Entry 7JG6 (electron microscopy, 3.70 A resolution); this record covers chains A and F of the 20 polymer chains in the assembly.

Chain A:
Molecule: ATP synthase subunit alpha
From: Mycolicibacterium smegmatis
Notes: EC 7.1.2.2
UniProtKB: A0A0D6IV93 (A0A0D6IV93_MYCSM); residues 1-548 here = UniProt positions 1-548
Amino-acid sequence (548 residues; each row starts with the number of its first residue):
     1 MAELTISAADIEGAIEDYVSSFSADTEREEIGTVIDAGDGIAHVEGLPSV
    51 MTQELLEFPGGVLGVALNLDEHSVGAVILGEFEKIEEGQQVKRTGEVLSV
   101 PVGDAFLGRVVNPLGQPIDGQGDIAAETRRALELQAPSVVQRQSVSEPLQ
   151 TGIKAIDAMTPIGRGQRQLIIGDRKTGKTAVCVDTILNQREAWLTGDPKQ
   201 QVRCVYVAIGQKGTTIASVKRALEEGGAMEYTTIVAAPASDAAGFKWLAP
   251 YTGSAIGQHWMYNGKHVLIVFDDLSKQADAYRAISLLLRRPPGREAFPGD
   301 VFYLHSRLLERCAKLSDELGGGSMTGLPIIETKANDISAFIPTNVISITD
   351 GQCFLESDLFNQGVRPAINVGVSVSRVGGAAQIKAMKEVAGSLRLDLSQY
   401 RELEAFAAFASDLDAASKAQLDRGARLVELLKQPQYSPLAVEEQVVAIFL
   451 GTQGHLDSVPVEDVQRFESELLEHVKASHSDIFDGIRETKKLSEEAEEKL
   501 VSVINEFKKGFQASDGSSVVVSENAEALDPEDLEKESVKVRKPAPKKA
Disordered / not traced: 1-4, 521-548

Chain F:
Molecule: ATP synthase subunit beta
From: Mycolicibacterium smegmatis
Notes: EC 7.1.2.2
UniProtKB: A0A0D6IU77 (A0A0D6IU77_MYCSM); residues 1-475 here = UniProt positions 1-475
Amino-acid sequence (475 residues; each row starts with the number of its first residue):
     1 MTATAEKTAGRVVRITGPVVDVEFPRGSVPELFNALHAEITFGALAKTLT
    51 LEVAQHLGDSLVRCISMQPTDGLVRGVEVTDTGASISVPVGDGVKGHVFN
   101 ALGDCLDDPGYGKDFEHWSIHRKPPAFSDLEPRTEMLETGLKVVDLLTPY
   151 VRGGKIALFGGAGVGKTVLIQEMINRIARNFGGTSVFAGVGERTREGNDL
   201 WVELADANVLKDTALVFGQMDEPPGTRMRVALSALTMAEFFRDEQGQDVL
   251 LFIDNIFRFTQAGSEVSTLLGRMPSAVGYQPTLADEMGELQERITSTRGR
   301 SITSMQAVYVPADDYTDPAPATTFAHLDATTELSRAVFSKGIFPAVDPLA
   351 SSSTILDPAIVGDEHYRVAQEVIRILQRYKDLQDIIAILGIDELSEEDKQ
   401 LVNRARRIERFLSQNMMAAEQFTGQPGSTVPLKETIEAFDKLTKGEFDHL
   451 PEQAFFLIGGLDDLAKKAESLGAKL
Disordered / not traced: 1-7, 472-475

How chain A and chain F interact:
Contacting residue pairs (7):
  Ile35(A) with Gly58(F)
  Asp36(A) with His56(F)
  Ala37(A) with Gln55(F); His56(F), hydrogen bond (backbone-backbone)
  Ser218(A) with Pro132(F)
  Ala239(A) with Gly288(F)
  Ala283(A) with Pro281(F)
Also at the interface, not in a pair above, chain A (9 interface residues in all): Ala217, Ser240, Leu286
Also at the interface, not in a pair above, chain F (10 interface residues in all): Met273, Ala284, Asp285, Glu289

In short:
The interface between chain A and chain F involves 9 residues on one side and 10 on the other; the contacts
include 1 hydrogen bond. The hydrogen-bonded pair Ala37(A)-His56(F) is a backbone contact.
Here chain A is ATP synthase subunit alpha and chain F is ATP synthase subunit beta, both from
Mycolicibacterium smegmatis. Entry 7JG6 (Cryo-EM structure of bedaquiline-free Mycobacterium smegmatis ATP
synthase rotational state 2 (backbone model)) was determined by electron microscopy (same publication as 7JG5,
7JG7, 7JG8, 7JG9, 7JGA, 7JGB and 7JGC).
